Entry 4YCX (X-ray diffraction, 2.10 A resolution); this record covers chains A and P of the 4 polymer chains in the assembly.

== Chain A ==
Molecule: DNA-directed DNA/RNA polymerase mu
Organism: Homo sapiens
Notes: EC 2.7.7.7; engineered mutation(s): deletion of P398-P410, with insertion of a singly glycine residue (labelled G410)
Reference sequence: Q9NP87 (DPOLM_HUMAN); residue numbers follow UniProt; this construct covers 134-397, 410-494
Amino-acid sequence (354 residues; numbered 129 to 494; 12 numbers in that range are skipped by the numbering (no residue carries them; nothing is unmodelled there); the number before each row is that of its first residue):
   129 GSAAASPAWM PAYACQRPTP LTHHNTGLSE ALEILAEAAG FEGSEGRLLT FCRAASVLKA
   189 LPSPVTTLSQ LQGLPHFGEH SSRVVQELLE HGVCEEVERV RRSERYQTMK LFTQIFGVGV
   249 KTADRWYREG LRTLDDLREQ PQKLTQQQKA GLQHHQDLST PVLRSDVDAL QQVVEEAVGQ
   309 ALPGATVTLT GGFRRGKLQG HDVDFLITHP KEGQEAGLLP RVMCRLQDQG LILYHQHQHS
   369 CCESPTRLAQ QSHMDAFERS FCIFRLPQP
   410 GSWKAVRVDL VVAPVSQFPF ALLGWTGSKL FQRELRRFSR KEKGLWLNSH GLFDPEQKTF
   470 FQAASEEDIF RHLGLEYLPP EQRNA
Disordered / not traced: 129-136, 369-383
Differences from the reference sequence: expression tag (129-133); conflict Gly410 (Pro in Q9NP87)
Ion coordination: Mg2+: Asp330, Asp332, Asp418
Swiss-Prot annotation at these positions:
  - region: Arg323 to Asp332 (Involved in ssDNA binding)
  - binding site (Mg(2+)): Asp330, Asp332, Asp418
  - site: Gly433 (Responsible for the low discrimination between dNTP and rNTP)
Reported in the primary citation:
  - Mg2+ coordination: Asp330, Asp332, Asp418
  - catalytic residues: Asp330, Asp332, Asp418

== Chain P ==
Molecule: 4-nt DNA strand
Sequence (4 nucleotides; numbered 1 to 4; the number before each row is that of its first residue):
     1 CGTA

== Chain A / chain P interface ==
Residue-residue contacts (21; chain A residue first):
  Phe244(A) - DT3(P)  phosphate contact
  Gly245(A) - DG2(P)  phosphate contact
  Gly245(A) - DT3(P)  hydrogen bond to the phosphate
  Val246(A) - DG2(P)  phosphate contact
  Val246(A) - DT3(P)  hydrogen bond to the phosphate
  Gly247(A) - DG2(P)  hydrogen bond to the phosphate
  Lys249(A) - DG2(P)  phosphate contact
  Thr250(A) - DC1(P)  hydrogen bond to the phosphate
  Thr250(A) - DG2(P)  hydrogen bond to the phosphate
  Gln275(A) - DG2(P)  sugar contact
  Gln275(A) - DT3(P)  sugar contact
  Gln366(A) - DG2(P)  base contact
  Gln366(A) - DT3(P)  hydrogen bond to the base
  Arg387(A) - DT3(P)  base contact
  Arg387(A) - DA4(P)  sugar contact
  Phe389(A) - DT3(P)  base contact
  Phe389(A) - DA4(P)  sugar contact
  Arg416(A) - DT3(P)  phosphate contact
  Arg416(A) - DA4(P)  salt bridge to the phosphate
  Asp418(A) - DA4(P)  sugar contact
  Trp434(A) - DA4(P)  phosphate contact
Other interface residues (no listed pair), chain A (15 interface residues in all): Ile243, Val248

== In short ==
The interface between chain A and chain P involves 15 residues on one side and 4 on the other, with 6 hydrogen
bonds and 1 salt bridge. Polar contacts include Gln366(A)-DT3(P), Gly245(A)-DT3(P) and Val246(A)-DT3(P). From
the paper: catalytic residues Asp330(A), Asp332(A) and Asp418(A); Mg2+ coordination by Asp330(A), Asp332(A)
and Asp418(A).
Here chain A is DNA-directed DNA/RNA polymerase mu (Homo sapiens) and chain P is a 4-nt DNA strand. Entry 4YCX
(Binary complex of human DNA Polymerase Mu with 2-nt gapped DNA substrate) was determined by X-ray diffraction
(same publication as 4YD1 and 4YD2).
